5FGF - chains K and W of the 28 polymer chains in the assembly; structure by X-ray diffraction, 2.60 A resolution.

# Chain K
Molecule: Proteasome subunit beta type-5
From: Saccharomyces cerevisiae (strain ATCC 204508 / S288c)
Notes: EC 3.4.25.1
UniProtKB: P30656 (PSB5_YEAST); residues -1 to 212 here correspond to UniProt positions 74-287 (UniProt number = residue number + 75)
Amino-acid sequence (214 residues; row label = number of the first residue in the row; numbers below 1 keep their minus sign (Ala-1 is residue -1)):
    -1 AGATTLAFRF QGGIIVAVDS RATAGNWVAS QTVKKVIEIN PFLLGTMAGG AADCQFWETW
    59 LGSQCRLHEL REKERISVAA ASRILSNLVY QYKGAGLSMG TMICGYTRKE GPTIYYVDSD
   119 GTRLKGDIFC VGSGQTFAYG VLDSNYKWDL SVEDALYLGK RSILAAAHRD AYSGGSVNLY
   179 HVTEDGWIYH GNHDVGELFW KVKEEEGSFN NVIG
Sequence notes: engineered mutation Ala-1 (His74 in P30656), Ala1 (Thr76 in P30656), Arg81 (Lys156 in P30656)
Bound ions: Mg2+: Ala165, Asp168, Ser171 (shared with Asp204(W) of chain W)
What the authors report for this chain:
  - catalytic residues: Asp17, Lys33
  - catalytic residues: Gly47 (proposed by the authors, not directly observed)
  - mutagenesis - K33A: decreased catalytic activity
  - mutagenesis - D17N: decreased growth
  - mutagenesis - D17N: decreased catalytic activity on Suc-LLVY-AMC

# Chain W
Molecule: Proteasome subunit beta type-3
From: Saccharomyces cerevisiae (strain ATCC 204508 / S288c)
Notes: EC 3.4.25.1
UniProtKB: P25451 (PSB3_YEAST); residues 0-204 here correspond to UniProt positions 1-205 (UniProt number = residue number + 1)
Amino-acid sequence (205 residues; numbered 0 to 204; the number before each row is that of its first residue; numbering starts at 0):
     0 MSDPSSINGG IVVAMTGKDC VAIACDLRLG SQSLGVSNKF EKIFHYGHVF LGITGLATDV
    60 TTLNEMFRYK TNLYKLKEER AIEPETFTQL VSSSLYERRF GPYFVGPVVA GINSKSGKPF
   120 IAGFDLIGCI DEAKDFIVSG TASDQLFGMC ESLYEPNLEP EDLFETISQA LLNAADRDAL
   180 SGWGAVVYII KKDEVVKRYL KMRQD
Not modelled in the structure: 0
Bound ions: Mg2+: Asp204 (shared with Ala165(K), Asp168(K), Ser171(K) of chain K)
Residues lining bound ligands: CARFILZOMIB, bound form (3BV; N-{(2S)-2-[(morpholin-4-ylacetyl)amino]-4-phenylbutanoyl}-L-leucyl-N-[(2R,3S,4S)-1,3-dihydroxy-2,6-dimethylheptan-4-yl]-L-phenylalaninamide): Ser4, Arg98, Asp124, Leu125, Ile126, Cys128
UniProt features mapped onto this chain:
  - modified residue: Ser30 (Phosphoserine)
  - cross-link: Lys69 (Glycyl lysine isopeptide (Lys-Gly) (interchain with G-Cter in ubiquitin))

# Chain K / chain W interface
Residue-residue contacts (44):
  Arg19(K) with Asp204(W), salt bridge
  Asn24(K) with Arg176(W); Asp177(W); Ala178(W), hydrogen bond (backbone-backbone); Leu179(W)
  Trp25(K) with Gln144(W); Arg176(W)
  Val26(K) with Arg176(W), hydrogen bond (backbone-side chain); Asp177(W); Ala178(W)
  Ala27(K) with Arg176(W), hydrogen bond (backbone-side chain)
  Ser28(K) with Arg176(W)
  Gln29(K) with Asp175(W), hydrogen bond (side chain-backbone)
  Phe135(K) with Leu33(W), hydrophobic
  Ala165(K) with Asp204(W)
  His166(K) with Trp182(W), hydrogen bond (backbone-side chain); Gln203(W), hydrogen bond (side chain-backbone)
  Arg167(K) with Ser32(W); Leu33(W); Gly34(W), hydrogen bond (side chain-backbone); Val35(W); Trp182(W)
  Asp168(K) with Ser32(W)
  Ala169(K) with Arg27(W); Ser32(W), hydrogen bond (backbone-backbone); Ala178(W)
  Tyr170(K) with Ser32(W); Ala178(W), hydrophobic; Leu179(W)
  Ser171(K) with Asp204(W)
  Gly172(K) with Asp204(W)
  Gly173(K) with Arg202(W), hydrogen bond (backbone-side chain); Asp204(W), hydrogen bond (backbone-side chain)
  Asp192(K) with Arg202(W), salt bridge
  Val193(K) with Asp204(W)
  Gly194(K) with Arg202(W)
  Phe197(K) with Gln203(W)
  Trp198(K) with Lys200(W); Met201(W); Gln203(W)
  Asn209(K) with Asn37(W), hydrogen bond (backbone-side chain); Lys38(W), hydrogen bond (backbone-side chain)
  Val210(K) with Asn37(W); Gln203(W)
Interface residues without a listed pair, chain K (25 interface residues in all): Ile211
Interface residues without a listed pair, chain W (21 interface residues in all): Ser5, Gln31

# Summary
25 residues of chain K and 21 residues of chain W are in contact; the contacts include 12 hydrogen bonds and 2
salt bridges. Polar pairs include Arg19(K)-Asp204(W), Asp192(K)-Arg202(W) and Val26(K)-Arg176(W). Bound to
chain W: CARFILZOMIB, bound form. The paper reports catalytic residues Asp17(K), Lys33(K) and Gly47(K); K33A
of chain K reduces catalytic activity.
Here chain K is Proteasome subunit beta type-5 and chain W is Proteasome subunit beta type-3, both from
Saccharomyces cerevisiae (strain ATCC 204508 / S288c). Entry 5FGF (Yeast 20S proteasome beta5-H(-2)A-T1A-K81R
triple mutant in complex with Carfilzomib) was determined by X-ray diffraction together with 5CZ4, 5CZ5, 5CZ6,
5CZ7, 5CZ8, 5CZ9 and 16 further entries from the same study.
